1HTV - chains F and L of the 12 polymer chains in the assembly; structure by X-ray diffraction, 1.90 A resolution.

[Chain F]
Molecule: Insulin
Organism: Homo sapiens
Notes: fragment: insulin b chain
UniProt: P01308 (INS_HUMAN); residues 601-627 here correspond to UniProt positions 25-51 (UniProt number = residue number - 576)
Chain sequence (27 residues; each row starts with the number of its first residue):
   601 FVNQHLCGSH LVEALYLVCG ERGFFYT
Metal / ion sites: Zn2+: His-610 (shared with 1 residue of chain B; 1 residue of chain J)

[Chain L]
Molecule: Insulin
Organism: Homo sapiens
Notes: fragment: insulin b chain
UniProt: P01308 (INS_HUMAN); residues 1201-1227 here correspond to UniProt positions 25-51 (UniProt number = residue number - 1176)
Chain sequence (27 residues; numbered 1201 to 1227; the number before each row is that of its first residue):
  1201 FVNQHLCGSH LVEALYLVCG ERGFFYT

[Interface between chain F and chain L]
Contacting residue pairs (10):
  Val-602(F) / Cys-1219(L)
  Val-602(F) / Glu-1221(L)  hydrogen bond (backbone-backbone)
  Val-602(F) / Arg-1222(L)
  Asn-603(F) / Leu-1217(L)
  Asn-603(F) / Val-1218(L)  hydrogen bond (side chain-backbone)
  Asn-603(F) / Arg-1222(L)  hydrogen bond
  Ala-614(F) / Leu-1217(L)  hydrophobic
  Leu-617(F) / Phe-1201(L)
  Val-618(F) / Phe-1201(L)
  Arg-622(F) / Phe-1201(L)
Interface residues without a listed pair, chain F (8 interface residues in all): Gln-604, Leu-606
Interface residues without a listed pair, chain L (11 interface residues in all): Val-1202, Asn-1203, Glu-1213, Ala-1214, Gly-1220

[In short]
The interface between chain F and chain L involves 8 residues on one side and 11 on the other, with 3 hydrogen
bonds. Among the polar pairs are Asn-603(F)/Val-1218(L), Asn-603(F)/Arg-1222(L) and Val-602(F)/Glu-1221(L).
Chain F and chain L are both Insulin (Homo sapiens); the structure, Crystal structure of destripeptide
(B28-B30) insulin, was determined by X-ray diffraction.
